PDB entry 8GB6 | X-ray diffraction, 1.75 A resolution | chains A and L of the 3 polymer chains in the assembly

== Chain A ==
Name: Spike protein S1
From: Severe acute respiratory syndrome coronavirus 2
Notes: fragment: Receptor binding domain
Reference sequence: P0DTC2 (SPIKE_SARS2); residues 333-530 here = UniProt positions 333-530
Amino-acid sequence (205 residues; numbered 333 to 537; the number before each row is that of its first residue):
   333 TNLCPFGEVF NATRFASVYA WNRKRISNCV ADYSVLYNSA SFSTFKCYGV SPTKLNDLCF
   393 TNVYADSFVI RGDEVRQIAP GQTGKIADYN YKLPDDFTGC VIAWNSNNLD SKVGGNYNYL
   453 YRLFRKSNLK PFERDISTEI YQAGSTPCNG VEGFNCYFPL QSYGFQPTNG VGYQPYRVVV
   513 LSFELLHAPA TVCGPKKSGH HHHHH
Not modelled in the structure: 528-537
Sequence notes: expression tag (531-537)
Cystine bridges: Cys336-Cys361, Cys379-Cys432, Cys391-Cys525, Cys480-Cys488
Covalently attached groups: glycan linked to Asn343
UniProt features mapped onto this chain:
  - region: Arg403 to Asp405 (Integrin-binding motif), Asn448 to Phe456 (Immunodominant HLA epitope recognized by the CD8+)
  - glycosylation: Asn343 (N-linked (GlcNAc...) (complex) asparagine)

== Chain L ==
Name: 21B6 Light chain
From: Macaca mulatta
Amino-acid sequence (214 residues; each row starts with the number of its first residue):
     1 DIQMTQSPSS LSASVGDTVT ITCRASQDIS NSLAWYQQKP GKAPKALIYY ASNLESGVPS
    61 RFSGSGSGTD FTLTISSLQP EDFATYYCQQ HNNYPFTFGP GTKVDIKRTV AAPSVFIFPP
   121 SDEQLKSGTA SVVCLLNNFY PREAKVQWKV DNALQSGNSQ ESVTEQDSKD STYSLSSTLT
   181 LSKADYEKHK VYACEVTHQG LSSPVTKSFN RGEC
Not modelled in the structure: 214
Cystine bridges: Cys23-Cys88, Cys134-Cys194

== How chain A and chain L interact ==
Pairs across the interface (7; chain A residue first):
  Asn440(A) - Ser56(L)
  Leu441(A) - Ser56(L)
  Lys444(A) - Tyr49(L)
  Lys444(A) - Glu55(L)  salt bridge
  Val445(A) - Tyr49(L)  hydrogen bond (backbone-side chain)
  Val445(A) - Tyr50(L)
  Val445(A) - Asn53(L)
Other interface residues (no listed pair), chain A (5 interface residues in all): Gly446

== In short ==
Chain A and chain L each contribute 5 residues to their interface; the contacts include 1 hydrogen bond and 1
salt bridge. Polar contacts include Lys444(A)-Glu55(L) and Val445(A)-Tyr49(L).
Chain A is Spike protein S1 (Severe acute respiratory syndrome coronavirus 2) and chain L is 21B6 Light chain
(Macaca mulatta); the structure, Crystal structure of SARS-CoV-2 receptor binding domain in complex with
neutralizing antibody 21B6, was determined by X-ray diffraction, deposited together with 8GB5.
